Entry 1EAH (X-ray diffraction, 2.90 A resolution); this record covers chains 2 and 3 of the 4 polymer chains in the assembly.

# Chain 2
Protein: Poliovirus type 2 coat proteins VP1 to VP4
From: Human poliovirus 2
UniProt: P06210 (POLG_POL2L); residues 1-271 here correspond to UniProt positions 69-339 (UniProt number = residue number + 68)
Chain sequence (271 residues; numbered 1 to 271; the number before each row is that of its first residue):
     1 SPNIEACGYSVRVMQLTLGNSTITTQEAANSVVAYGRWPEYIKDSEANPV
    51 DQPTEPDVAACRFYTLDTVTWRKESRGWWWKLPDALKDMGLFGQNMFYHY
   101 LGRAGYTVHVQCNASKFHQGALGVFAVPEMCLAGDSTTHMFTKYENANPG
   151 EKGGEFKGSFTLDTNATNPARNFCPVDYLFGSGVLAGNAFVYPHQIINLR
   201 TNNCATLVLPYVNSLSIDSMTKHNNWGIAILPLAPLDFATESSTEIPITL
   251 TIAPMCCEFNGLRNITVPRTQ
Disordered / not traced: 1-9
Construct notes: conflict Val11 (Asp80 in P06210)

# Chain 3
Protein: Poliovirus type 2 coat proteins VP1 to VP4
From: Human poliovirus 2
UniProt: P06210 (POLG_POL2L); residues 1-238 here correspond to UniProt positions 340-577 (UniProt number = residue number + 339)
Chain sequence (238 residues; row label = number of the first residue in the row):
     1 GLPVLNTPGSNQYLTADNYQSPCAIPEFDVTPPIDIPGEVRNMMELAEID
    51 TMIPLNLTNQRKNTMDMYRVELNDAAHSDTPILCLSLSPASDPRLAHTML
   101 GEILNYYTHWAGSLKFTFLFCGSMMATGKLLVSYAPPGAEAPKSRKEAML
   151 GTHVIWDIGLQSSCTMVVPWISNTTYRQTINDSFTEGGYISMFYQTRVVV
   201 PLSTPRKMDILGFVSACNDFSVRLLRDTTHISQEAMPQ
Disordered / not traced: 236-238

# Chain 2 / chain 3 interface
Pairs across the interface (70; chain 2 residue first):
  Tyr35(2) - Gly38(3)
  Arg37(2) - Asp35(3)  salt bridge
  Arg37(2) - Pro37(3)
  Glu46(2) - Ile34(3)
  Glu46(2) - Asp35(3)  hydrogen bond (side chain-backbone)
  Lys116(2) - Ser123(3)
  Lys116(2) - Met124(3)  hydrogen bond (backbone-backbone)
  Lys116(2) - Met125(3)  hydrogen bond (backbone-backbone)
  Phe117(2) - Ser123(3)
  Phe117(2) - Met125(3)  hydrophobic
  Phe117(2) - Leu202(3)
  Phe117(2) - Ser203(3)
  Phe117(2) - Thr204(3)
  Phe117(2) - Pro205(3)
  His118(2) - Ser123(3)
  Gln119(2) - Cys121(3)
  Gln119(2) - Gly122(3)
  Gln119(2) - Ser123(3)
  Gln119(2) - Pro205(3)
  Gln119(2) - Lys207(3)  hydrogen bond (side chain-backbone)
  Gln119(2) - Met208(3)
  Gly120(2) - Cys121(3)
  Ala121(2) - Cys121(3)  hydrophobic
  Asp177(2) - Met65(3)
  Tyr178(2) - Asn63(3)
  Tyr178(2) - Thr64(3)
  Tyr178(2) - Met65(3)  hydrophobic
  Leu185(2) - Tyr68(3)
  Leu185(2) - His97(3)
  Ala186(2) - Met65(3)  hydrophobic
  Ala186(2) - Tyr68(3)
  Gly187(2) - Thr51(3)
  Gly187(2) - Met52(3)  hydrogen bond (backbone-backbone)
  Gly187(2) - Tyr68(3)  hydrogen bond (backbone-side chain)
  Asn188(2) - Thr51(3)
  Asn188(2) - His97(3)  hydrogen bond (side chain-backbone)
  Asn188(2) - Thr98(3)
  Asn188(2) - Met99(3)  hydrogen bond (side chain-backbone)
  Phe190(2) - Ile49(3)
  Phe190(2) - Asp50(3)
  Phe190(2) - Met52(3)  hydrophobic
  Phe190(2) - Phe213(3)  hydrophobic
  Val191(2) - Met99(3)  hydrophobic
  Asn198(2) - Leu119(3)
  Asn198(2) - Phe120(3)  hydrogen bond (side chain-backbone)
  Asn198(2) - Cys121(3)
  Arg200(2) - Phe120(3)
  Arg200(2) - Gly122(3)  hydrogen bond (side chain-backbone)
  Arg200(2) - Ser123(3)  hydrogen bond (side chain-backbone)
  Arg200(2) - Met124(3)
  Arg200(2) - Ala126(3)  hydrogen bond (side chain-backbone)
  Arg200(2) - Ile158(3)
  Arg200(2) - Gly159(3)  hydrogen bond (side chain-backbone)
  Thr201(2) - Ser162(3)
  Tyr211(2) - Pro37(3)
  Asn213(2) - Ile36(3)
  Leu215(2) - Ile34(3)
  Ser216(2) - Ile34(3)
  Pro232(2) - Arg69(3)  hydrogen bond (backbone-side chain)
  Leu233(2) - Met52(3)  hydrophobic
  Leu233(2) - Arg69(3)  hydrogen bond (backbone-side chain)
  Leu233(2) - Leu211(3)  hydrophobic
  Ala234(2) - Cys121(3)  hydrophobic
  Pro235(2) - Arg69(3)
  Pro235(2) - Asp209(3)
  Asp237(2) - Pro205(3)
  Phe238(2) - Pro205(3)
  Ala239(2) - Ser203(3)
  Ala239(2) - Thr204(3)
  Ala239(2) - Pro205(3)
Interface residues without a listed pair, chain 2 (36 interface residues in all): Arg12, Ile196, Pro210, Val212, Ser214
Interface residues without a listed pair, chain 3 (40 interface residues in all): Met67, Leu160, Pro201

# Overview
The interface between chain 2 and chain 3 involves 36 residues on one side and 40 on the other; the contacts
include 15 hydrogen bonds and 1 salt bridge. Among the polar pairs are Arg37(2)-Asp35(3), Glu46(2)-Asp35(3)
and Gln119(2)-Lys207(3).
Here chain 2 is Poliovirus type 2 coat proteins VP1 to VP4 and chain 3 is Poliovirus type 2 coat proteins VP1
to VP4, both from Human poliovirus 2. Entry 1EAH (PV2L complexed with antiviral agent SCH48973) was determined
by X-ray diffraction.
